PDB entry 5UMN | X-ray diffraction, 1.97 A resolution | chains E and F of the 3 polymer chains in the assembly

# Chain E
Protein: Antibody C05 VPGSGW mutant, heavy chain
Organism: Homo sapiens
Notes: antibody fragment or engineered binder
Amino-acid sequence (247 residues; each row starts with the number of its first residue; a row labelled like 27A-27E holds insertion residues (27A, then the next letters in order)):
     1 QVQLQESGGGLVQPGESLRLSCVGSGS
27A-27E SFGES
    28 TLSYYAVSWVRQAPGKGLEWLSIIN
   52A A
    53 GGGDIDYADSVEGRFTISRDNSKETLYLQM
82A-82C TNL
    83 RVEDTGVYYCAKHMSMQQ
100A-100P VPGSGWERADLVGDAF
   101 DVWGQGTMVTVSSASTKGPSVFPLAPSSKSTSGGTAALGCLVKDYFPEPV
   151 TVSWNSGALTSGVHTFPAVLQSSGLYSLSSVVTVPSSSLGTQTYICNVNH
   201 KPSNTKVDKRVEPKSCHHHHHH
Disordered / not traced: 1, 215-222
Disulfide bonds: Cys22-Cys92, Cys140-Cys196

# Chain F
Protein: Antibody C05, light chain
Organism: Homo sapiens
Notes: antibody fragment or engineered binder
Amino-acid sequence (214 residues; each row starts with the number of its first residue):
     1 DIQLTQSPSSLSASVGDRVTLTCQASQDIRKFLNWYQQKPGKGPKLLIYD
    51 ASNLQRGVPSRFSGGGSGTDFTLIISSLQPEDVGTYYCQQYDGLPFTFGG
   101 GTKVVIKRTVAAPSVFIFPPSDEQLKSGTASVVCLLNNFYPREAKVQWKV
   151 DNALQSGNSQESVTEQDSKDSTYSLSSTLTLSKADYEKHKVYACEVTHQG
   201 LSSPVTKSFNRGEC
Disordered / not traced: 214
Disulfide bonds: Cys23-Cys88, Cys134-Cys194

# Interface between chain E and chain F
Residue-residue contacts (67):
  Gln39(E) with Gln38(F), hydrogen bond; Tyr87(F)
  Leu45(E) with Pro44(F), hydrophobic; Tyr87(F), hydrophobic; Phe98(F)
  Trp47(E) with Leu94(F), hydrophobic; Pro95(F), hydrophobic; Phe96(F)
  Ile50(E) with Phe96(F), hydrophobic
  Asp58(E) with Leu94(F)
  Tyr91(E) with Gln38(F), hydrogen bond; Lys42(F), hydrogen bond (side chain-backbone); Gly43(F)
  His95(E) with Phe96(F)
  Met96(E) with Tyr49(F), hydrophobic
  Val100L(E) with Tyr91(F)
  Gly100M(E) with Tyr91(F); Phe96(F)
  Asp100N(E) with Tyr91(F)
  Ala100O(E) with Asn34(F); Tyr36(F); Leu46(F), hydrophobic; Tyr49(F), hydrophobic
  Phe100P(E) with Tyr36(F), hydrogen bond (backbone-side chain); Leu46(F); Gln89(F); Phe98(F), hydrophobic
  Asp101(E) with Leu46(F); Gln55(F)
  Trp103(E) with Tyr36(F); Pro44(F); Phe98(F), hydrophobic
  Phe122(E) with Ser121(F); Gln124(F)
  Pro123(E) with Ser121(F); Glu123(F)
  Leu124(E) with Phe118(F); Val133(F), hydrophobic
  Ala125(E) with Phe118(F)
  Lys129(E) with Ser208(F)
  Ser132(E) with Phe116(F)
  Ala137(E) with Phe116(F), hydrophobic; Phe118(F); Leu135(F), hydrophobic
  Leu141(E) with Ser131(F)
  Lys143(E) with Gln124(F); Ser131(F)
  His164(E) with Asn137(F), hydrogen bond; Asn138(F), hydrogen bond; Ser174(F), hydrogen bond
  Phe166(E) with Leu135(F), hydrophobic; Ser162(F); Thr164(F); Ser174(F); Leu175(F); Ser176(F)
  Pro167(E) with Ser162(F), hydrogen bond (backbone-side chain); Val163(F)
  Val169(E) with Gln160(F); Glu161(F); Ser162(F)
  Leu170(E) with Gln160(F), hydrogen bond (backbone-side chain)
  Gln171(E) with Gln160(F)
  Val181(E) with Leu135(F), hydrophobic
  Thr183(E) with Asn137(F)
  Lys209(E) with Glu123(F), salt bridge
  Lys214(E) with Pro119(F)
Other interface residues (no listed pair), chain E (44 interface residues in all): Val37, Lys43, Gly44, Glu46, Gly104, Val121, Ser127, Thr135, Ala136, Leu138
Other interface residues (no listed pair), chain F (38 interface residues in all): Ile117, Thr129

# Overview
44 residues of chain E and 38 residues of chain F are in contact, with 9 hydrogen bonds and 1 salt bridge.
Among the polar pairs are Lys209(E)-Glu123(F), Gln39(E)-Gln38(F) and Tyr91(E)-Gln38(F).
Chain E is Antibody C05 VPGSGW mutant, heavy chain and chain F is Antibody C05, light chain, both from Homo
sapiens; the structure, Crystal structure of C05 VPGSGW mutant bound to H3 influenza hemagglutinin, HA1
subunit, was determined by X-ray diffraction.
